Entry 8ZDJ (electron microscopy, 3.74 A resolution); this record covers chains c and d of the 42 polymer chains in the assembly.

# Chain c (and d)
Name: Adaptor Protein (gp9)
Organism: Mycolicibacterium smegmatis MC2 155
Notes: chain d of this document is another copy of the same molecule, construct and numbering; everything in this record applies to it too
Chain sequence (137 residues; each row starts with the number of its first residue):
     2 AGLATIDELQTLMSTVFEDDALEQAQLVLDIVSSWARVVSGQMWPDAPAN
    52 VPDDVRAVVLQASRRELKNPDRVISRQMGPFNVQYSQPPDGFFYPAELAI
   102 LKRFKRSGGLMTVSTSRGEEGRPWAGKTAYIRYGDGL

# Chain c / chain d interface
Residue-residue contacts (48):
  Asp21(c) - Ser15(d)  hydrogen bond
  Glu24(c) - Thr12(d)
  Gln25(c) - Thr12(d)
  Gln25(c) - Leu13(d)
  Gln25(c) - Ser15(d)
  Leu28(c) - Glu9(d)
  Leu28(c) - Thr12(d)
  Leu28(c) - Leu13(d)
  Val29(c) - Leu13(d)  hydrophobic
  Ile32(c) - Ala58(d)  hydrophobic
  Ile32(c) - Gln62(d)
  Ser35(c) - Asp54(d)
  Ser35(c) - Asp55(d)
  Trp36(c) - Ala58(d)
  Trp36(c) - Val59(d)  hydrophobic
  Trp36(c) - Gln62(d)  hydrogen bond
  Trp36(c) - Glu98(d)
  Trp36(c) - Ile101(d)  hydrophobic
  Val39(c) - Asp55(d)
  Val39(c) - Ile101(d)  hydrophobic
  Val39(c) - Arg104(d)
  Glu67(c) - Arg65(d)  salt bridge
  Pro71(c) - Arg65(d)
  Asp72(c) - Lys69(d)
  Arg73(c) - Ser87(d)  hydrogen bond (backbone-side chain)
  Arg73(c) - Tyr95(d)
  Val74(c) - Val84(d)  hydrophobic
  Val74(c) - Gln85(d)
  Val74(c) - Tyr86(d)  hydrophobic
  Ile75(c) - Gln85(d)  hydrogen bond (backbone-backbone)
  Ile75(c) - Tyr86(d)
  Ile75(c) - Ser87(d)
  Ser76(c) - Val84(d)
  Ser76(c) - Gln85(d)  hydrogen bond (backbone-backbone)
  Arg77(c) - Asn83(d)
  Gln78(c) - Pro81(d)
  Gln78(c) - Phe82(d)
  Gln78(c) - Asn83(d)  hydrogen bond (backbone-backbone)
  Met79(c) - Pro81(d)
  Met79(c) - Phe82(d)  hydrophobic
  Gly80(c) - Pro81(d)  hydrogen bond (backbone-backbone)
  Pro89(c) - Ser87(d)
  Asp91(c) - Tyr95(d)
  Asp91(c) - Pro96(d)
  Asp91(c) - Ala97(d)  hydrogen bond (side chain-backbone)
  Gly92(c) - Ala97(d)
  Phe93(c) - Gln62(d)
  Val114(c) - Ser108(d)
Interface residues without a listed pair, chain c (26 interface residues in all): Val40
Interface residues without a listed pair, chain d (27 interface residues in all): Leu61, Leu111

# Summary
The interface between chain c and chain d involves 26 residues on one side and 27 on the other; the contacts
include 8 hydrogen bonds and 1 salt bridge. Polar pairs include Glu67(c)-Arg65(d), Asp21(c)-Ser15(d) and
Trp36(c)-Gln62(d).
Both chains are Adaptor Protein (gp9) (Mycolicibacterium smegmatis MC2 155). Entry 8ZDJ (Cryo-EM structure of
Mycobacteriophage Douge genome-packed connector (gp5, gp9, gp10, gp12 and gp13)) was determined by electron
microscopy (same publication as 8ZDK, 8ZDL, 8ZDO and 8ZDQ).
